6TZ4 - chains JB and MB of the 72 polymer chains in the assembly; structure by electron microscopy, 3.20 A resolution.

Chain JB:
Name: Charged multivesicular body protein 1b
Source organism: Homo sapiens
Reference sequence: Q7LBR1 (CHM1B_HUMAN); residues 1-199 here = UniProt positions 1-199
Amino-acid sequence (199 residues; numbered 1 to 199; the number before each row is that of its first residue):
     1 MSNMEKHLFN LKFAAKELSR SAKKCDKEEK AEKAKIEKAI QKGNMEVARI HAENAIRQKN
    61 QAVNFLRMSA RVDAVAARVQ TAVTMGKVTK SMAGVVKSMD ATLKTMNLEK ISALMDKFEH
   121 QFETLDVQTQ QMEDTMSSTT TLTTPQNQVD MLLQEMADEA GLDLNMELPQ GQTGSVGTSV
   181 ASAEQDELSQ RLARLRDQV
Disordered / not traced: 1, 165-185, 199
Construct notes: engineered mutation Glu37 (Lys in Q7LBR1)
Curated features (UniProtKB/Swiss-Prot):
  - region: Met132 to Met156 (Interaction with IST1), Gly174 to Val199 (Interaction with SPAST), Val180 to Val199 (Interaction with VTA1), Val180 to Arg196 (Interaction with VPS4A, MITD1 and STAMBP), Ala183 to Val199 (Interaction with VPS4B)
  - motif: Asp186 to Arg196 (MIT-interacting motif)
  - mutagenesis: Asp158 to Glu159 (Diminishes interaction with VPS4B), Thr178 (T178R: Abolishes interaction with SPAST and no effect on interaction with VPS4A; when associated with R-181 and R-184), Ala181 (A181R: Abolishes interaction with SPAScT and no effect on interaction with VPS4A; when associated with R-178 and R-184), Glu184 (E184A: Decreases interaction with SPAST; E184R: Abolishes interaction with SPAST and no effect on interaction with VPS4A; when associated with R-178 and R-181), Leu188 (L188A: Abolishes interaction with SPAST and VPS4A; when associated with A-192), Leu192 (L192A: Abolishes interaction with SPAST and VPS4A; when associated with A-188; L192A: Abolishes interaction with VPS4B), Leu195 (L195A: Abolishes interaction with VPS4B)

Chain MB:
Name: IST1 homolog
Source organism: Homo sapiens
Notes: fragment: N-terminal domain
Reference sequence: P53990 (IST1_HUMAN); residue numbers follow UniProt; this construct covers 1-189
Amino-acid sequence (189 residues; numbered 1 to 189; the number before each row is that of its first residue):
     1 MLGSGFKAER LRVNLRLVIN RLKLLEKKKT ELAQKARKEI ADYLAAGKDE RARIRVEHII
    61 REDYLVEAME ILELYCDLLL ARFGLIQSMK ELDSGLAESV STLIWAAPRL QSEVAELKIV
   121 ADQLCAKYSK EYGKLCRTNQ IGTVNDRLMH KLSVEAPPKI LVERYLIEIA KNYNVPYEPD
   181 SVVMAEAPP
Disordered / not traced: 1-5, 187-189
Curated features (UniProtKB/Swiss-Prot):
  - modified residue: Ser4 (Phosphoserine), Tyr43 (Phosphotyrosine)

How chain JB and chain MB interact:
Contacting residue pairs (19; chain JB residue first):
  Ser138(JB) with Lys28(MB); Leu32(MB)
  Thr141(JB) with Glu31(MB)
  Leu142(JB) with Lys27(MB)
  Gln146(JB) with Lys38(MB)
  Glu187(JB) with Asn172(MB), hydrogen bond
  Leu188(JB) with Arg37(MB); Glu168(MB); Asn172(MB)
  Arg191(JB) with Glu168(MB), salt bridge; Asn172(MB)
  Leu192(JB) with Tyr165(MB); Glu168(MB)
  Leu195(JB) with Tyr165(MB), hydrophobic; Glu168(MB)
  Arg196(JB) with Ile60(MB); Asp63(MB), salt bridge; Tyr64(MB); Tyr165(MB)
Also at the interface, not in a pair above, chain JB (14 interface residues in all): Ser137, Thr139, Asp150, Gln198
Also at the interface, not in a pair above, chain MB (16 interface residues in all): Lys35, Leu161, Arg164, Lys171

In short:
14 residues of chain JB face 16 of chain MB across their interface; the contacts include 1 hydrogen bond and 2
salt bridges. Among the polar pairs are Arg191(JB)-Glu168(MB), Arg196(JB)-Asp63(MB) and Glu187(JB)-Asn172(MB).
UniProt lists 8 mutagenesis sites on chain JB.
Chain JB is Charged multivesicular body protein 1b and chain MB is IST1 homolog, both from Homo sapiens; the
structure, CryoEM reconstruction of membrane-bound ESCRT-III filament composed of CHMP1B+IST1 (right-handed),
was determined by electron microscopy (same publication as 6TZ5, 6TZ9 and 6TZA).
